7XG7 - chain A; structure by X-ray diffraction, 1.70 A resolution.

[Chain A]
Protein: Phosphate transporter subunit
From: Synechococcus phage Syn19
Reference sequence: E3SQC4 (E3SQC4_9CAUD); residues 1-326 here = UniProt positions 1-326
Chain sequence (326 residues; each row starts with the number of its first residue):
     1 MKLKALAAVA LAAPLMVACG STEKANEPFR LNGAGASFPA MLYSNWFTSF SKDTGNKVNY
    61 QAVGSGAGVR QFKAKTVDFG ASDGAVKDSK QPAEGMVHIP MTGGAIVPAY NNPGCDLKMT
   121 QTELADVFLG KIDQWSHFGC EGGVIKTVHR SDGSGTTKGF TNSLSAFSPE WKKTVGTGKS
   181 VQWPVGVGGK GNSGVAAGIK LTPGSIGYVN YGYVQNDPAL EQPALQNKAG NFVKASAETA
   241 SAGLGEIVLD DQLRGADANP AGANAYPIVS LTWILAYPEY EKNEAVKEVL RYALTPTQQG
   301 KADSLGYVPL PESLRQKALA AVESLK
Disordered / not traced: 1-27
Disulfides: C115-C140

[Summary]
Chain A is Phosphate transporter subunit (Synechococcus phage Syn19); the structure, Crystal structure of PstS
protein from cyanophage Syn19, was determined by X-ray diffraction, deposited together with 7XG8.
